Entry 7TKU (electron microscopy, 4.00 A resolution); this record covers chains B and G of the 8 polymer chains in the assembly.

# Chain B
Name: Replication factor C subunit 4
Source organism: Saccharomyces cerevisiae
UniProtKB: P40339 (RFC4_YEAST); numbering as in UniProt (aligned over 1-323)
Sequence (323 residues; each row starts with the number of its first residue):
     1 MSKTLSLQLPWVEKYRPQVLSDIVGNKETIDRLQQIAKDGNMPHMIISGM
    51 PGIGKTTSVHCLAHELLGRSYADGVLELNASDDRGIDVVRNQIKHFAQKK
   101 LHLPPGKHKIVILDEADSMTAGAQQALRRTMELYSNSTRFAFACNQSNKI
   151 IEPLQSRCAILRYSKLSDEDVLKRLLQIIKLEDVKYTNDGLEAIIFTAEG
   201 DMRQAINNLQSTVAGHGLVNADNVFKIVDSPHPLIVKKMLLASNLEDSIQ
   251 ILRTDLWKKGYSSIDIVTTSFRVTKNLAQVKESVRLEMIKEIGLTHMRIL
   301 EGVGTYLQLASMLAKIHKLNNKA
Disordered / not traced: 1-4, 323
UniProt features mapped onto this chain:
  - binding site (ATP): Val12, Val24, Gly49 to Thr57, Asn145, Arg203
Metal / ion sites: Mg2+: Thr56 (together with ATP-gamma-S)
Ligand contacts:
  - ATP-gamma-S (AGS; phosphothiophosphoric acid-adenylate ester), molecule 1: Val12, Glu13, Tyr15, Arg16, Pro17, Asp22, Ile23, Val24, Gly25, Pro51, Gly52, Ile53, Gly54, Lys55, Thr56, Thr57, Asn145, Leu166, Arg174, Met202, Arg203, Ile206
  - ATP-gamma-S (AGS), molecule 2: Arg128, Pro153, Arg157

# Chain G
Name: Proliferating cell nuclear antigen
Source organism: Saccharomyces cerevisiae
UniProtKB: P15873 (PCNA_YEAST); residues 1-258 here = UniProt positions 1-258
Sequence (263 residues; each row starts with the number of its first residue; numbers below 1 keep their minus sign (Pro-4 is residue -4)):
    -4 PHMASMLEAKFEEASLFKRIIDGFKDCVQLVNFQCKEDGIIAQAVDDSRV
    46 LLVSLEIGVEAFQEYRCDHPVTLGMDLTSLSKILRCGNNTDTLTLIADNT
    96 PDSIILLFEDTKKDRIAEYSLKLMDIDADFLKIEELQYDSTLSLPSSEFS
   146 KIVRDLSQLSDSINIMITKETIKFVADGDIGSGSVIIKPFVDMEHPETSI
   196 KLEMDQPVDLTFGAKYLLDIIKGSSLSDRVGIRLSSEAPALFQFDLKSGF
   246 LQFFLAPKFNDEE
Disordered / not traced: -4 to 0, 173-177, 257-258
Differences from the reference sequence: expression tag (-4 to 0)
UniProt features mapped onto this chain:
  - DNA-binding region: Arg61 to Arg80
  - cross-link (Glycyl lysine isopeptide (Lys-Gly)): Lys127 (interchain with G-Cter in SUMO), Lys164 (interchain with G-Cter in SUMO)

# Interface between chain B and chain G
Pairs across the interface (11; chain B residue first):
  His95(B) - Ser74(G)
  His95(B) - Met119(G)
  Gln98(B) - Leu118(G)
  Gln98(B) - Met119(G)
  Gln98(B) - Asp120(G)  hydrogen bond (backbone-backbone)
  Lys99(B) - Lys117(G)
  Lys99(B) - Leu118(G)
  Lys100(B) - Pro96(G)
  Lys100(B) - Asp97(G)
  Lys100(B) - Leu118(G)  hydrogen bond (backbone-backbone)
  His102(B) - Thr95(G)
Other interface residues (no listed pair), chain B (6 interface residues in all): Leu101
Other interface residues (no listed pair), chain G (9 interface residues in all): Asp71

# Summary
The interface between chain B and chain G involves 6 residues on one side and 9 on the other, with 2 hydrogen
bonds. Backbone hydrogen bonds pair Gln98(B)-Asp120(G) and Lys100(B)-Leu118(G). Ligands of chain B:
ATP-gamma-S. Curated annotation (UniProt) lists 13 ATP-binding residues on chain B.
Here chain B is Replication factor C subunit 4 and chain G is Proliferating cell nuclear antigen, both from
Saccharomyces cerevisiae. Entry 7TKU (Structure of the yeast clamp loader (Replication Factor C RFC) bound to
the open sliding clamp ...) was determined by electron microscopy together with 7THJ, 7THV, 7TI8, 7TIB, 7TIC
and 7TID from the same study.
